7M4R - chains A and C of the 3 polymer chains in the assembly; structure by electron microscopy, 3.65 A resolution.

Chain A:
Molecule: MAGUK p55 subfamily member 5
Organism: Homo sapiens
UniProt: Q8N3R9 (MPP5_HUMAN); residue numbers follow UniProt; this construct covers 236-410, 461-675
Chain sequence (393 residues; each row starts with the number of its first residue; note: 50 numbers in that range are skipped by the numbering (no residue carries them; nothing is unmodelled there)):
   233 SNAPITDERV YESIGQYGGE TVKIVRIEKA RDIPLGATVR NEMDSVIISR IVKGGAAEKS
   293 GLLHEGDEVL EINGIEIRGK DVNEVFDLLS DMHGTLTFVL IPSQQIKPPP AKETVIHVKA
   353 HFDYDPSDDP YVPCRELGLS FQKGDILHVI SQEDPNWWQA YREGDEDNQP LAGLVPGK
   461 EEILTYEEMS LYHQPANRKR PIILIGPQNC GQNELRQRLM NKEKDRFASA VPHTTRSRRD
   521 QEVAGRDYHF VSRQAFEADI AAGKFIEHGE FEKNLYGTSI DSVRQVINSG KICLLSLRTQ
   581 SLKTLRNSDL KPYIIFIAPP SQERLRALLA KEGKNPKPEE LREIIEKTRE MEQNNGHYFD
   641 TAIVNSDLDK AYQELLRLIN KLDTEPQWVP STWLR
Unresolved in the structure: 233-247, 337-344, 610-619
Differences from the reference sequence: expression tag (233-235)
Swiss-Prot annotation at these positions:
  - mutagenesis: Phe-318 (F318A/C: Increases interaction with CRB1), Asp-386 (D386K: Reduces binding to Drosophila crb and causes incorrect PALS1 localization and cell polarity)
  - binding site (ATP): Gly-486 to Asn-493
Reported in the primary citation:
  - conformationally variable residues (loop rearrangement): Leu-369, Leu-403

Chain C:
Molecule: Envelope small membrane protein
UniProt: P0DTC4 (VEMP_SARS2); residues 58-75 here = UniProt positions 58-75
Chain sequence (18 residues; each row starts with the number of its first residue):
    58 VYSRVKNLNS SRVPDLLV
Unresolved in the structure: 58-66

Interface between chain A and chain C:
Pairs across the interface (15; chain A residue first):
  Pro-266(A) / Leu-74(C)  hydrophobic
  Ala-269(A) / Leu-74(C)
  Ala-269(A) / Val-75(C)  hydrogen bond (backbone-backbone)
  Thr-270(A) / Leu-73(C)
  Val-271(A) / Asp-72(C)
  Val-271(A) / Leu-73(C)  hydrogen bond (backbone-backbone)
  Val-271(A) / Val-75(C)  hydrophobic
  Arg-272(A) / Asp-72(C)
  Val-314(A) / Leu-73(C)
  Phe-318(A) / Leu-73(C)  hydrophobic
  Phe-318(A) / Leu-74(C)
  Leu-321(A) / Val-75(C)  hydrophobic
  Pro-365(A) / Asp-72(C)
  Leu-369(A) / Leu-74(C)  hydrophobic
  Glu-620(A) / Arg-69(C)  salt bridge
Interface residues without a listed pair, chain A (15 interface residues in all): Leu-267, Val-364, Leu-403, Lys-627
Interface residues without a listed pair, chain C (7 interface residues in all): Ser-68, Pro-71
The authors on this interface:
  - pairs named by the authors: Phe-318(A)/Val-75(C) (hydrophobic contact), Phe-318(A)/Leu-73(C) (hydrophobic contact), Leu-369(A)/Leu-74(C)
  - interface residues, chain A: Pro-266(A), Leu-267(A), Phe-318(A), Leu-321(A), Leu-369(A), Leu-403(A)
  - interface residues, chain C: Asp-72(C), Leu-74(C), Val-75(C)

Summary:
15 residues of chain A face 7 of chain C across their interface; the contacts include 2 hydrogen bonds and 1
salt bridge. Polar contacts include Glu-620(A)/Arg-69(C), Ala-269(A)/Val-75(C) and Val-271(A)/Leu-73(C). The
authors report hydrophobic contacts between Phe-318(A) and Val-75(C) and Phe-318(A) and Leu-73(C); a contact
between Leu-369(A) and Leu-74(C). The paper reports interface residues Pro-266(A), Leu-267(A) and Asp-72(C)
among others; conformational variability at Leu-369(A) and Leu-403(A).
Chain A is MAGUK p55 subfamily member 5 (Homo sapiens) and chain C is Envelope small membrane protein; the
structure, Structural basis for SARS-CoV-2 envelope protein in recognition of human cell junction protein
PALS1, was determined by electron microscopy.
